8DVD - chains A and B of the 8 polymer chains in the assembly; structure by electron microscopy, 4.12 A resolution (low resolution: residue-level contacts below are approximate; hydrogen-bond / salt-bridge calls are withheld).

== Chain A (and B) ==
Molecule: Envelope glycoprotein gp160
Source organism: Simian immunodeficiency virus
Notes: chain B of this document is another copy of the same molecule, construct and numbering; everything in this record applies to it too
Reference sequence: A0A0C5JYT4 (A0A0C5JYT4_SIV); the author numbering skips numbers that UniProt does not, so the offset changes along the chain: 512-517 = UniProt 401-406; 519-614 = UniProt 407-502; 619-664 = UniProt 503-548
Chain sequence (148 residues; row label = number of the first residue in the row; note: 5 numbers in that range are skipped by the numbering (no residue carries them; nothing is unmodelled there)):
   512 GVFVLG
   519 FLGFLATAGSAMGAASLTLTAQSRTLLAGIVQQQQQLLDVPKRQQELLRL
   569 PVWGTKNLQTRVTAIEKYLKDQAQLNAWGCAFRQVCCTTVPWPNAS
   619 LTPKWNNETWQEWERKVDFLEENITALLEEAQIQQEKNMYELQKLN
Unresolved in the structure: 558-571 (chain B: 558-570)
Cystine bridges: Cys-598/Cys-604
Covalent attachments: N-acetylglucosamine (NAG) linked to Asn-612, Asn-625, Asn-641
Construct notes: conflict Pro-559 (Val447 in A0A0C5JYT4), Pro-569 (Thr457 in A0A0C5JYT4), Cys-605 (His493 in A0A0C5JYT4)
Reported in the primary citation:
  - conformationally variable residues (helix shift): Gln-650 to Asn-664
  - post-translational modification sites: Asn-625

== How chain A and chain B interact ==
Residue-residue contacts (20; chain A residue first):
  Ser-534(A) / Lys-655(B)
  Leu-535(A) / Tyr-658(B)
  Leu-537(A) / Glu-654(B)
  Thr-538(A) / Ala-595(B)
  Arg-542(A) / Glu-647(B)
  Leu-545(A) / Gln-592(B)
  Ile-548(A) / Glu-584(B)
  Ile-548(A) / Lys-588(B)
  Gln-551(A) / Glu-584(B)
  Leu-576(A) / Leu-576(B)
  Leu-576(A) / Val-580(B)
  Arg-579(A) / Gln-577(B)
  Arg-579(A) / Val-580(B)
  Tyr-586(A) / Ala-591(B)
  Phe-600(A) / Asn-594(B)
  Gln-602(A) / Glu-654(B)
  Gln-602(A) / Tyr-658(B)
  Val-603(A) / Tyr-658(B)
  Val-603(A) / Gln-661(B)
  Trp-623(A) / Lys-662(B)
Interface residues without a listed pair, chain A (19 interface residues in all): Ser-541, Gln-552, Val-580, Leu-587
Interface residues without a listed pair, chain B (17 interface residues in all): Leu-587, Gln-650

== In short ==
Chain A and chain B form an interface of 19 and 17 residues respectively. Covalently linked
N-acetylglucosamine: at Asn-612(A), Asn-625(A) and Asn-641(A). From the paper: a modification site at
Asn-625(A); conformational variability at Gln-650(A).
Both chains are Envelope glycoprotein gp160 (Simian immunodeficiency virus). Entry 8DVD (Cryo-EM structure of
SIVmac239 SOS-2P Env trimer in complex with human bNAb PGT145) was determined by electron microscopy.
